PDB entry 8INB | electron microscopy, 3.10 A resolution | chains A and D of the 4 polymer chains in the assembly

== Chain A ==
Protein: Cas12j-SF05
Source organism: Biggievirus Mos11
Sequence (737 residues; numbered 1 to 737; the number before each row is that of its first residue):
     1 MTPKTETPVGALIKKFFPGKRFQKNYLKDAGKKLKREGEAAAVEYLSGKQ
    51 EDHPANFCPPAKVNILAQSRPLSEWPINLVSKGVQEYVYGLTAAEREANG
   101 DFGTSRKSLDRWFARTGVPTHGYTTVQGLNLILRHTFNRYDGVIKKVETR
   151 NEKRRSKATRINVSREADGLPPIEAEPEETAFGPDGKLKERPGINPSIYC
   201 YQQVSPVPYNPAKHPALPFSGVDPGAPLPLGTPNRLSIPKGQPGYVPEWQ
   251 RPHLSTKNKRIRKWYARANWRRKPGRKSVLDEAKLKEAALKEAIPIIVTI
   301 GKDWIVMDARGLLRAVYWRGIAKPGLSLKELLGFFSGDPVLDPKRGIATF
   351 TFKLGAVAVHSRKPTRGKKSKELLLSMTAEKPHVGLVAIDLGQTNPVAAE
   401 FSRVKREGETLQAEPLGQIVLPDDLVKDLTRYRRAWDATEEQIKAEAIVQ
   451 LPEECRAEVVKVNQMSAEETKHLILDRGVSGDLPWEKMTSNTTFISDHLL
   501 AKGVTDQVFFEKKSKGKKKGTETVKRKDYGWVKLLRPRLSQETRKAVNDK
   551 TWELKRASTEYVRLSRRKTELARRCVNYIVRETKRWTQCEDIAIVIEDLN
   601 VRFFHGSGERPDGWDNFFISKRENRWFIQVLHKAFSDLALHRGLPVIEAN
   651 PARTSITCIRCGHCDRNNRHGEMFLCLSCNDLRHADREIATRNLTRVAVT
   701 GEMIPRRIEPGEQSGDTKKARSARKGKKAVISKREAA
Not modelled in the structure: 1-53, 466-536, 599-625, 650-737
Reported in the primary citation:
  - binding site for Ts-DNA: Gln127, Gln202, Ser336

== Chain D ==
Molecule: Nts-DNA
Sequence (55 nucleotides; each row starts with the number of its first residue; numbers below 1 keep their minus sign (DT-13 is residue -13)):
   -13 TGTGTGGCCAATTCTCCCCTACGTGCTGCTGAAGTTGCAAGGGCAGCTTC
    37 AATTC
Not modelled in the structure: -13 to -7, 1-41

== Chain A / chain D interface ==
Contacting residue pairs (11; chain A residue first):
  Thr104(A) - DT-1(D)  base contact
  Ser105(A) - DT-2(D)  phosphate contact
  Arg106(A) - DA-3(D)  salt bridge to the phosphate
  Arg106(A) - DT-2(D)  hydrogen bond to the phosphate
  Thr124(A) - DA-3(D)  phosphate contact
  Thr125(A) - DA-3(D)  phosphate contact
  Val126(A) - DA-3(D)  hydrogen bond to the phosphate
  Gln127(A) - DT-2(D)  base contact
  Gln202(A) - DA-3(D)  base contact
  Gln203(A) - DA-4(D)  base contact
  Gln203(A) - DA-3(D)  hydrogen bond to the base
Other interface residues (no listed pair), chain A (10 interface residues in all): Asn130

== Overview ==
The interface between chain A and chain D involves 10 residues on one side and 4 on the other, with 3 hydrogen
bonds and 1 salt bridge. Polar pairs include Gln203(A)-DA-3(D), Arg106(A)-DT-2(D) and Val126(A)-DA-3(D). From
the paper: a binding site for Ts-DNA at Gln127(A), Gln202(A) and Ser336(A).
Chain A is Cas12j-SF05 (Biggievirus Mos11) and chain D is Nts-DNA; the structure, Cryo-EM structure of
Cas12j-SF05-crRNA-dsDNA complex, was determined by electron microscopy.
